Entry 7UZ6 (electron microscopy, 2.80 A resolution); this record covers chains A and C of the 9 polymer chains in the assembly.

[Chain A (and C)]
Molecule: Spike glycoprotein
From: Severe acute respiratory syndrome coronavirus 2
Notes: fragment: Spike 6P; chain C of this document is another copy of the same molecule, construct and numbering; everything in this record applies to it too
UniProt: P0DTC2 (SPIKE_SARS2); numbering as in UniProt; present here: 1-676, 680-1213
Amino-acid sequence (1256 residues; each row starts with the number of its first residue; note: 3 numbers in that range are skipped by the numbering (no residue carries them; nothing is unmodelled there)):
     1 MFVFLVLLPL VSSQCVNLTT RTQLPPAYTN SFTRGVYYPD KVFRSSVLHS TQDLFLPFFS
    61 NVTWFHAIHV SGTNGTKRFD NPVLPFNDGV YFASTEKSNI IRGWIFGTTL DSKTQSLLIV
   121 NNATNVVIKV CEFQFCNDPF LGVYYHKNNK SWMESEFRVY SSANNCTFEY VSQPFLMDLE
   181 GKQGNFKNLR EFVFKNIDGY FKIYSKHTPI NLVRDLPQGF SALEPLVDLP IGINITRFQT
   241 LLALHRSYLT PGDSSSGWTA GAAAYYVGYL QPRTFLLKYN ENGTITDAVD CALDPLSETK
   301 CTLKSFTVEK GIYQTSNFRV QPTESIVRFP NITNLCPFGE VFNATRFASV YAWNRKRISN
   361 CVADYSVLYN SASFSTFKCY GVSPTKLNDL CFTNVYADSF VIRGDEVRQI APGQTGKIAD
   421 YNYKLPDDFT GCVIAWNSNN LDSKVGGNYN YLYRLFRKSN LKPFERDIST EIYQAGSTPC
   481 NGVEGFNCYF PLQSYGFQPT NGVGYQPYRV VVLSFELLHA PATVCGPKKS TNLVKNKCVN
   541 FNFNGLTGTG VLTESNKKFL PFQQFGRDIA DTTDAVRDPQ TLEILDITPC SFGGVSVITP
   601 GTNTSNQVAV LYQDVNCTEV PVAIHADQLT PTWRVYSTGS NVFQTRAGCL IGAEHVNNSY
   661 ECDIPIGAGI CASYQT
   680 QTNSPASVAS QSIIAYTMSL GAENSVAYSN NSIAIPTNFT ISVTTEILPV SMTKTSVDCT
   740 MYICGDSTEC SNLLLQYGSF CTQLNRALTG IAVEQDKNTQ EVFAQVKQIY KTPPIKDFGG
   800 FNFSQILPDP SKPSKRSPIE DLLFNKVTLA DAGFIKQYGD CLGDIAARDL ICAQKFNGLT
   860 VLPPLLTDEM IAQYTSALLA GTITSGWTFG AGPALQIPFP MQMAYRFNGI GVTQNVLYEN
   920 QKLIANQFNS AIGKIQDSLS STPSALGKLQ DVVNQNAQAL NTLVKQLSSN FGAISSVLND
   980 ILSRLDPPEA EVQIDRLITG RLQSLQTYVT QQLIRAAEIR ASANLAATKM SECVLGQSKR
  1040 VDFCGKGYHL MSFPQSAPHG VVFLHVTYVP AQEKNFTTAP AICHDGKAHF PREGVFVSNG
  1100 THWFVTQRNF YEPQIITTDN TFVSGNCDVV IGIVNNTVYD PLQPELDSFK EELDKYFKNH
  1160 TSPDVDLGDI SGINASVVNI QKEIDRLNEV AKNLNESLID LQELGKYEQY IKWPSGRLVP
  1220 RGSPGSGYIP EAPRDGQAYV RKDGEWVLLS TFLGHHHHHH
Unresolved in the structure: 1-25, 72-73, 179-186, 680-688, 828-850, 1148-1259
Construct notes: engineered mutation Pro817 (Phe in P0DTC2), Pro892 (Ala in P0DTC2), Pro899 (Ala in P0DTC2), Pro942 (Ala in P0DTC2), Pro986 (Lys in P0DTC2), Pro987 (Val in P0DTC2); expression tag (1214-1259)
Cystine bridges: Cys131-Cys166, Cys291-Cys301, Cys336-Cys361, Cys379-Cys432, Cys391-Cys525, Cys480-Cys488, Cys617-Cys649, Cys662-Cys671, Cys738-Cys760, Cys743-Cys749, Cys1032-Cys1043, Cys1082-Cys1126
Covalently attached groups: N-acetylglucosamine (NAG) linked to Asn234, Asn282, Asn331, Asn343, Asn603, Asn616, Asn657, Asn709, Asn717, Asn801, Asn1074, Asn1098, Asn1134
Residues lining bound ligands: N-acetylglucosamine (NAG; 2-acetamido-2-deoxy-beta-D-glucopyranose): Arg457, Ser459, Lys462, Glu465
Curated features (UniProtKB/Swiss-Prot):
  - region: Asn280 to Cys301 (Putative superantigen), Arg403 to Asp405 (Integrin-binding motif), Asn448 to Phe456 (Immunodominant HLA epitope recognized by the CD8+), Ser816 to Tyr837 (Fusion peptide 1), Lys835 to Phe855 (Fusion peptide 2), Asp1163 to Glu1202 (Heptad repeat 2)
  - site: Arg815, Ser816 (Cleavage)
  - glycosylation: Asn17 (N-linked (GlcNAc...) (complex) asparagine), Asn61 (N-linked (GlcNAc...) (hybrid) asparagine), Asn74 (N-linked (GlcNAc...) (complex) asparagine), Asn122 (N-linked (GlcNAc...) (hybrid) asparagine), Asn149 (N-linked (GlcNAc...) (complex) asparagine), Asn165 (N-linked (GlcNAc...) (complex) asparagine), Asn234 (N-linked (GlcNAc...) (high mannose) asparagine), Asn282 (N-linked (GlcNAc...) (complex) asparagine), Thr323 (O-linked (GalNAc) threonine), Ser325 (O-linked (HexNAc...) serine), Asn331 (N-linked (GlcNAc...) (complex) asparagine), Asn343 (N-linked (GlcNAc...) (complex) asparagine), Asn603 (N-linked (GlcNAc...) (hybrid) asparagine), Asn616 (N-linked (GlcNAc...) (complex) asparagine), Asn657 (N-linked (GlcNAc...) (complex) asparagine), Thr676 (O-linked (GlcNAc...) threonine), Asn709 (N-linked (GlcNAc...) (high mannose) asparagine), Asn717 (N-linked (GlcNAc...) (hybrid) asparagine), Asn801 (N-linked (GlcNAc...) (hybrid) asparagine), Asn1074 (N-linked (GlcNAc...) (hybrid) asparagine) and 5 more in UniProt
  - natural variant: Leu5 (L5F: In strain: Iota/B.1.526), Ser13 (S13I: In strain: Epsilon/B.1.427/B.1.429), Leu18 (L18F: In strain: Beta/B.1.351, Gamma/P.1 and 1 more), Thr19 (T19I: In strain: Omicron/BQ.1.1, Omicron/XBB.1.5 and 1 more; T19R: In strain: Delta/B.1.617.2, Omicron/BA.2 and 4 more), Thr20 (T20N: In strain: Gamma/P.1), Leu24 to Ala27 (sequence variant, change not given here; In strain: Omicron/BA.2, Omicron/BA.2.12.1 and 6 more), Pro26 (P26S: In strain: Gamma/P.1), Gln52 (Q52H: In strain: Omicron/EG.5.1), Ala67 (A67V: In strain: Eta/B.1.525, Omicron/BA.1), His69 to Val70 (deletion: In strain: Alpha/B.1.1.7, Eta/B.1.525 and 5 more), Gly75 (G75V: In strain: Lambda/C.37), Thr76 (T76I: In strain: Lambda/C.37), 79 further natural variant entries in UniProt
  - mutagenesis: His69 to Val70 (Increased incorporation of cleaved spike into virions), Asn121 (N121Q: Partial loss of biliverdin affinity), Arg190 (R190K: Partial loss of biliverdin affinity), Asn234 (N234Q: Increased resistance to neutralizing antibodies), Asn331 (N331Q: Reduced viral infectivity), Asn343 (N343Q: Reduced viral infectivity), Leu452 (L452R: Increased resistance to neutralizing antibodies. Decreases HLA binding to NF9 epitope. Increased binding affinity to human ACE2), Tyr453 (Y453F: Decreased HLA binding to NF9 epitope. Increased binding affinity to human ACE2), Ala475 (A475V: Increased resistance to neutralizing antibodies), Val483 (V483A: Increased resistance to neutralizing antibodies), Glu484 (E484D: Increased replication in human TMEM106B overexpressing cells), Phe490 (F490L: Increased resistance to neutralizing antibodies and human covalescent sera neutralization), 6 further mutagenesis entries in UniProt
Reported in the primary citation:
  - post-translational modification sites: Asn343

[How chain A and chain C interact]
Residue-residue contacts (173):
  Gln314(A) - Thr768(C)
  Gln314(A) - Leu861(C)
  Asn317(A) - Asp737(C)  hydrogen bond
  Arg319(A) - Met740(C)
  Arg355(A) - Tyr200(C)
  Arg355(A) - Pro230(C)
  Gly381(A) - Arg983(C)  hydrogen bond (backbone-side chain)
  Val382(A) - Arg983(C)
  Ser383(A) - Arg983(C)  hydrogen bond (backbone-backbone)
  Ser383(A) - Leu984(C)
  Ser383(A) - Asp985(C)  hydrogen bond
  Thr385(A) - Asp985(C)
  Lys386(A) - Leu981(C)
  Lys386(A) - Arg983(C)
  Lys386(A) - Leu984(C)  hydrogen bond (side chain-backbone)
  Leu390(A) - Ser982(C)
  Leu390(A) - Arg983(C)
  Tyr396(A) - Tyr200(C)
  Tyr396(A) - Pro230(C)
  Thr430(A) - Arg983(C)  hydrogen bond
  Pro463(A) - Asp198(C)
  Phe464(A) - Asp198(C)
  Phe464(A) - Gly199(C)
  Phe464(A) - Gly232(C)
  Glu465(A) - Gly232(C)
  Arg466(A) - Gly232(C)  hydrogen bond (backbone-backbone)
  Ile468(A) - Gln115(C)
  Ile468(A) - Glu132(C)
  Ser469(A) - Lys113(C)
  Leu517(A) - Arg983(C)
  His519(A) - Lys41(C)
  Leu546(A) - Asn978(C)
  Thr547(A) - Asn978(C)
  Thr547(A) - Ser982(C)
  Thr549(A) - Asp745(C)
  Lys557(A) - Phe43(C)
  Lys558(A) - Phe43(C)
  Phe559(A) - Phe43(C)  hydrophobic
  Leu560(A) - Glu224(C)
  Phe562(A) - Tyr38(C)  hydrophobic
  Phe562(A) - Lys41(C)
  Phe562(A) - Glu224(C)
  Phe562(A) - Pro225(C)
  Gln563(A) - Lys41(C)
  Gln563(A) - Val42(C)
  Gln563(A) - Phe43(C)
  Gln564(A) - Lys41(C)
  Phe565(A) - Val42(C)
  Phe565(A) - Phe43(C)  hydrogen bond (backbone-backbone)
  Gly566(A) - Phe43(C)
  Arg567(A) - Phe43(C)  hydrogen bond (backbone-backbone)
  Ile569(A) - Val963(C)  hydrophobic
  Ile569(A) - Lys964(C)
  Ile569(A) - Ser967(C)  hydrogen bond (backbone-side chain)
  Ala570(A) - Asn856(C)
  Ala570(A) - Val963(C)
  Ala570(A) - Leu966(C)
  Ala570(A) - Ser967(C)
  Asp571(A) - Ser967(C)
  Asp571(A) - Val976(C)
  Thr588(A) - Phe855(C)
  Pro589(A) - Phe855(C)  hydrophobic
  Phe592(A) - Phe855(C)  hydrophobic
  Phe592(A) - Gly857(C)
  Asp614(A) - Thr859(C)  hydrogen bond
  Asp614(A) - Val860(C)
  Arg646(A) - Pro862(C)
  Ala647(A) - Pro862(C)  hydrophobic
  Pro665(A) - Leu864(C)  hydrophobic
  Ala668(A) - Pro863(C)  hydrogen bond (backbone-backbone)
  Ala668(A) - Leu864(C)
  Ala668(A) - Thr866(C)
  Gly669(A) - Leu864(C)  hydrogen bond (backbone-backbone)
  Gly669(A) - Thr866(C)
  Gly669(A) - Met869(C)
  Cys671(A) - Leu864(C)  hydrophobic
  Thr696(A) - Met869(C)
  Met697(A) - Leu864(C)
  Met697(A) - Leu865(C)  hydrophobic
  Met697(A) - Met869(C)  hydrophobic
  Leu699(A) - Ile788(C)  hydrophobic
  Leu699(A) - Met869(C)
  Leu699(A) - Gln872(C)
  Leu699(A) - Tyr873(C)  hydrophobic
  Ala701(A) - Gln787(C)
  Ala701(A) - Ile788(C)  hydrogen bond (backbone-backbone)
  Glu702(A) - Ile788(C)
  Glu702(A) - Lys790(C)
  Asn703(A) - Gln787(C)  hydrogen bond
  Asn703(A) - Ile788(C)  hydrogen bond (backbone-backbone)
  Asn703(A) - Tyr789(C)
  Asn703(A) - Lys790(C)  hydrogen bond (backbone-backbone)
  Val705(A) - Tyr789(C)  hydrophobic
  Val705(A) - Thr883(C)
  Val705(A) - Ala893(C)  hydrophobic
  Val705(A) - Gln895(C)
  Ala706(A) - Gln895(C)
  Tyr707(A) - Pro792(C)  hydrophobic
  Tyr707(A) - Asp796(C)  hydrogen bond (side chain-backbone)
  Tyr707(A) - Phe797(C)
  Tyr707(A) - Thr883(C)
  Tyr707(A) - Ile896(C)
  Tyr707(A) - Pro897(C)  hydrophobic
  Tyr707(A) - Phe898(C)  hydrogen bond (side chain-backbone)
  Ser708(A) - Pro897(C)
  Asn709(A) - Asp796(C)
  Asn709(A) - Pro897(C)
  Ser711(A) - Gln895(C)
  Ser711(A) - Pro897(C)
  Ile712(A) - Gln895(C)
  Ile712(A) - Ile896(C)  hydrophobic
  Ile712(A) - Tyr904(C)
  Ala713(A) - Leu894(C)
  Ala713(A) - Gln895(C)  hydrogen bond (backbone-backbone)
  Pro715(A) - Leu894(C)
  Gln957(A) - Arg765(C)
  Thr961(A) - Ser758(C)
  Thr961(A) - Gln762(C)
  Thr961(A) - Arg765(C)
  Gln965(A) - Tyr756(C)
  Gln965(A) - Gly757(C)
  Gln965(A) - Ser758(C)  hydrogen bond (side chain-backbone)
  Gln965(A) - Phe759(C)
  Ser968(A) - Gln755(C)
  Ser968(A) - Gly757(C)
  Asn969(A) - Gln755(C)
  Phe970(A) - Gln755(C)  hydrogen bond (backbone-backbone)
  Phe970(A) - Tyr756(C)
  Gly971(A) - Gln755(C)
  Arg995(A) - Tyr756(C)
  Gln1002(A) - Phe759(C)
  Gln1002(A) - Gln1005(C)  hydrogen bond
  Ser1003(A) - Phe759(C)
  Thr1006(A) - Gln762(C)
  Thr1006(A) - Gln1005(C)
  Thr1009(A) - Thr1009(C)
  Gln1010(A) - Leu1012(C)
  Ile1013(A) - Leu1012(C)  hydrophobic
  Arg1039(A) - Thr1027(C)
  Arg1039(A) - Glu1031(C)  salt bridge
  Arg1039(A) - Arg1039(C)
  Val1040(A) - Ser1030(C)
  Val1040(A) - Glu1031(C)
  Val1040(A) - Leu1034(C)
  Val1040(A) - Gly1035(C)
  Asp1041(A) - Gly889(C)
  Asp1041(A) - Ser1030(C)
  Asp1041(A) - Leu1034(C)
  Gly1046(A) - Ala890(C)
  Tyr1047(A) - Ala890(C)  hydrophobic
  Pro1069(A) - Ala890(C)
  Pro1069(A) - Pro892(C)
  Glu1072(A) - Pro892(C)
  Glu1072(A) - Leu894(C)
  Asn1074(A) - Gln895(C)  hydrogen bond
  Thr1077(A) - Met900(C)  hydrogen bond
  Pro1079(A) - Tyr917(C)  hydrophobic
  Phe1089(A) - Gln913(C)
  Phe1089(A) - Tyr917(C)  hydrophobic
  Pro1090(A) - Gln913(C)
  Val1094(A) - Tyr904(C)
  Arg1107(A) - Tyr904(C)
  Arg1107(A) - Asn907(C)
  Arg1107(A) - Gln913(C)
  Ser1123(A) - Asn914(C)  hydrogen bond
  Ser1123(A) - Glu918(C)
  Val1128(A) - Tyr917(C)
  Val1128(A) - Glu918(C)
  Val1129(A) - Tyr917(C)
  Ile1130(A) - Lys921(C)
  Leu1141(A) - Leu1141(C)  hydrophobic
  Leu1141(A) - Glu1144(C)
  Leu1145(A) - Glu1144(C)
Interface residues without a listed pair, chain A (116 interface residues in all): Pro426, Glu516, Gly545, Gly548, Thr572, Gln613, Cys662, Gly667, Ile670, Gly700, Ser704, Asn710, Ile714, Gly999, Glu1017, Tyr1067, Val1068, Ala1070, Ala1078, Gly1093, Phe1121
Interface residues without a listed pair, chain C (107 interface residues in all): Asp40, Arg44, Ser45, Val47, Thr114, Asn165, Asn282, Ser735, Gln784, Lys786, Ile882, Trp886, Thr887, Gly891, Gln920, Ser975, Asp979, Pro986, Asp994, Leu1001, Arg1019

[In short]
116 residues of chain A face 107 of chain C across their interface; the contacts include 26 hydrogen bonds and
1 salt bridge. Polar contacts include Arg1039(A)-Glu1031(C), Asn317(A)-Asp737(C) and Gly381(A)-Arg983(C).
Ligands of chain A: N-acetylglucosamine. The paper reports a modification site at Asn343(A).
Both chains are Spike glycoprotein (Severe acute respiratory syndrome coronavirus 2). Entry 7UZ6 (Structure of
the SARS-CoV-2 S 6P trimer in complex with the mouse antibody Fab fragment, M8a-28) was determined by electron
microscopy, deposited together with 7UZ4, 7UZ7, 7UZ8, 7UZ9, 7UZA, 7UZB, 7UZC and 7UZD.
